Entry 9BNF (electron microscopy, 3.33 A resolution); this record covers chains E and F of the 6 polymer chains in the assembly.

== Chain E ==
Molecule: Collagen alpha-1(XVIII) chain, Processed angiotensin-converting enzyme 2
From: Homo sapiens
UniProt: chimeric construct of P39060, Q9BYF1: residues -41 to 14 from P39060 (COIA1_HUMAN) positions 1442-1497 (UniProt number = residue number + 1483); residues 19-615 from Q9BYF1 positions 19-615 (same numbers)
Chain sequence (683 residues; each row starts with the number of its first residue; numbers below 1 keep their minus sign (Met-67 is residue -67)):
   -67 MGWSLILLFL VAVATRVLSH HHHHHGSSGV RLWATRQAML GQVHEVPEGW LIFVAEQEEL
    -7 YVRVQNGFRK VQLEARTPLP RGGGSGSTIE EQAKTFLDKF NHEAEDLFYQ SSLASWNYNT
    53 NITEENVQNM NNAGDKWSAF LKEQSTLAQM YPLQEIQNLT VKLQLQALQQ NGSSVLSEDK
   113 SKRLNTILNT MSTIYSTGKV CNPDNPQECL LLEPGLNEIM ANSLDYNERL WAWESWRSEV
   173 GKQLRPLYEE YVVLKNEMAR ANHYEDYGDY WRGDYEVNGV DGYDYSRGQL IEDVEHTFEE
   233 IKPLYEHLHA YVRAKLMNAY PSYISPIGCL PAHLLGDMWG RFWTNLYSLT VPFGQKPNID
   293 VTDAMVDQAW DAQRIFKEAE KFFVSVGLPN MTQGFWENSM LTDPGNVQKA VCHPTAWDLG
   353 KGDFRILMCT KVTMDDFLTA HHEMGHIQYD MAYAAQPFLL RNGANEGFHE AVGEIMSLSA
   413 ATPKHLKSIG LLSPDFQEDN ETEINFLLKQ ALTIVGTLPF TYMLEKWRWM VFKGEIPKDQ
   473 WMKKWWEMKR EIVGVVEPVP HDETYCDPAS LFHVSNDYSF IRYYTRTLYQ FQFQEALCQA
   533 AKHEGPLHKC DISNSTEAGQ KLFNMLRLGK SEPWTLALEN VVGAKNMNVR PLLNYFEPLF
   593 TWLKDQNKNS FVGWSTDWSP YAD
Unresolved in the structure: -67 to 18
Cystine bridges: Cys133-Cys141, Cys344-Cys361, Cys530-Cys542
Sequence notes: initiating methionine (-67); expression tag (-66 to -42); linker (15-18)
Swiss-Prot annotation at these positions:
  - region (Interaction with SARS-CoV spike glycoprotein): Asp30 to Tyr41, Met82 to Pro84, Lys353 to Arg357
  - active site: Glu375 (Proton acceptor), His505 (Proton donor)
  - binding site (chloride): Arg169, Trp477, Lys481
  - binding site (substrate): Arg273, His345, Pro346, Tyr515
  - binding site (Zn(2+)): His374, His378, Glu402
  - glycosylation (N-linked (GlcNAc...) asparagine): Asn53, Asn90, Asn103, Asn322, Asn432, Asn546
What the authors report for this chain:
  - mutagenesis - N51C/V343C (55.9 +/- 0.06 degC): increased stability
  - mutagenesis - R273Q, H345F: abolished catalytic activity
  - mutagenesis - R273Q, H345F: unchanged binding to Spike glycoprotein (chain F)
  - mutagenesis - R273Q (Tm change 2.4 degC), H345F (Tm change 1.8 degC): decreased stability

== Chain F ==
Molecule: Spike glycoprotein
From: Severe acute respiratory syndrome coronavirus 2
Notes: fragment: extracellular portion
UniProt: P0DTC2 (SPIKE_SARS2); residues 1-1208 here = UniProt positions 1-1208
Chain sequence (1288 residues; each row starts with the number of its first residue):
     1 MFVFLVLLPL VSSQCVNLTT RTQLPPAYTN SFTRGVYYPD KVFRSSVLHS TQDLFLPFFS
    61 NVTWFHAIHV SGTNGTKRFD NPVLPFNDGV YFASTEKSNI IRGWIFGTTL DSKTQSLLIV
   121 NNATNVVIKV CEFQFCNDPF LGVYYHKNNK SWMESEFRVY SSANNCTFEY VSQPFLMDLE
   181 GKQGNFKNLR EFVFKNIDGY FKIYSKHTPI NLVRDLPQGF SALEPLVDLP IGINITRFQT
   241 LLALHRSYLT PGDSSSGWTA GAAAYYVGYL QPRTFLLKYN ENGTITDAVD CALDPLSETK
   301 CTLKSFTVEK GIYQTSNFRV QPTESIVRFP NITNLCPFGE VFNATRFASV YAWNRKRISN
   361 CVADYSVLYN SASFSTFKCY GVSPTKLNDL CFTNVYADSF VIRGDEVRQI APGQTGKIAD
   421 YNYKLPDDFT GCVIAWNSNN LDSKVGGNYN YLYRLFRKSN LKPFERDIST EIYQAGSTPC
   481 NGVEGFNCYF PLQSYGFQPT NGVGYQPYRV VVLSFELLHA PATVCGPKKS TNLVKNKCVN
   541 FNFNGLTGTG VLTESNKKFL PFQQFGRDIA DTTDAVRDPQ TLEILDITPC SFGGVSVITP
   601 GTNTSNQVAV LYQDVNCTEV PVAIHADQLT PTWRVYSTGS NVFQTRAGCL IGAEHVNNSY
   661 ECDIPIGAGI CASYQTQTNS PGSASSVASQ SIIAYTMSLG AENSVAYSNN SIAIPTNFTI
   721 SVTTEILPVS MTKTSVDCTM YICGDSTECS NLLLQYGSFC TQLNRALTGI AVEQDKNTQE
   781 VFAQVKQIYK TPPIKDFGGF NFSQILPDPS KPSKRSPIED LLFNKVTLAD AGFIKQYGDC
   841 LGDIAARDLI CAQKFNGLTV LPPLLTDEMI AQYTSALLAG TITSGWTFGA GPALQIPFPM
   901 QMAYRFNGIG VTQNVLYENQ KLIANQFNSA IGKIQDSLSS TPSALGKLQD VVNQNAQALN
   961 TLVKQLSSNF GAISSVLNDI LSRLDPPEAE VQIDRLITGR LQSLQTYVTQ QLIRAAEIRA
  1021 SANLAATKMS ECVLGQSKRV DFCGKGYHLM SFPQSAPHGV VFLHVTYVPA QEKNFTTAPA
  1081 ICHDGKAHFP REGVFVSNGT HWFVTQRNFY EPQIITTDNT FVSGNCDVVI GIVNNTVYDP
  1141 LQPELDSFKE ELDKYFKNHT SPDVDLGDIS GINASVVNIQ KEIDRLNEVA KNLNESLIDL
  1201 QELGKYEQGS GYIPEAPRDG QAYVRKDGEW VLLSTFLGRS LEVLFQGPGH HHHHHHHSAW
  1261 SHPQFEKGGG SGGGGSGGSA WSHPQFEK
Unresolved in the structure: 1-26, 70-79, 144-164, 173-185, 246-262, 623-635, 677-688, 828-853, 1145-1288
Cystine bridges: Cys131-Cys166, Cys291-Cys301, Cys336-Cys361, Cys379-Cys432, Cys391-Cys525, Cys480-Cys488, Cys617-Cys649, Cys662-Cys671, Cys738-Cys760, Cys743-Cys749, Cys1032-Cys1043, Cys1082-Cys1126
Glycans and other covalent adducts: N-acetylglucosamine (NAG) linked to Asn61, Asn122, Asn165, Asn234, Asn282, Asn331, Asn343, Asn616, Asn657, Asn709, Asn717, Asn801, Asn1074, Asn1098, Asn1134
Sequence notes: engineered mutation Gly682 (Arg in P0DTC2), Ser683 (Arg in P0DTC2), Ser685 (Arg in P0DTC2), Pro817 (Phe in P0DTC2), Pro892 (Ala in P0DTC2), Pro899 (Ala in P0DTC2), Pro942 (Ala in P0DTC2), Pro986 (Lys in P0DTC2), Pro987 (Val in P0DTC2); expression tag (1209-1288)
Swiss-Prot annotation at these positions:
  - region: Asn280 to Cys301 (Putative superantigen), Arg403 to Asp405 (Integrin-binding motif), Asn448 to Phe456 (Immunodominant HLA epitope recognized by the CD8+), Pro681, Ala684 (Putative superantigen), Ser816 to Tyr837 (Fusion peptide 1), Lys835 to Phe855 (Fusion peptide 2), Asp1163 to Glu1202 (Heptad repeat 2)
  - site: Arg815, Ser816 (Cleavage)
  - glycosylation: Asn17 (N-linked (GlcNAc...) (complex) asparagine), Asn61 (N-linked (GlcNAc...) (hybrid) asparagine), Asn74 (N-linked (GlcNAc...) (complex) asparagine), Asn122 (N-linked (GlcNAc...) (hybrid) asparagine), Asn149 (N-linked (GlcNAc...) (complex) asparagine), Asn165 (N-linked (GlcNAc...) (complex) asparagine), Asn234 (N-linked (GlcNAc...) (high mannose) asparagine), Asn282 (N-linked (GlcNAc...) (complex) asparagine), Thr323 (O-linked (GalNAc) threonine), Ser325 (O-linked (HexNAc...) serine), Asn331 (N-linked (GlcNAc...) (complex) asparagine), Asn343 (N-linked (GlcNAc...) (complex) asparagine), Asn603 (N-linked (GlcNAc...) (hybrid) asparagine), Asn616 (N-linked (GlcNAc...) (complex) asparagine), Asn657 (N-linked (GlcNAc...) (complex) asparagine), Thr676 (O-linked (GlcNAc...) threonine), Thr678 (O-linked (GlcNAc...) threonine), Asn709 (N-linked (GlcNAc...) (high mannose) asparagine), Asn717 (N-linked (GlcNAc...) (hybrid) asparagine), Asn801 (N-linked (GlcNAc...) (hybrid) asparagine) and 6 more in UniProt
  - natural variant: Leu5 (L5F: In strain: Iota/B.1.526), Ser13 (S13I: In strain: Epsilon/B.1.427/B.1.429), Leu18 (L18F: In strain: Beta/B.1.351, Gamma/P.1 and 1 more), Thr19 (T19I: In strain: Omicron/BQ.1.1, Omicron/XBB.1.5 and 1 more; T19R: In strain: Delta/B.1.617.2, Omicron/BA.2 and 4 more), Thr20 (T20N: In strain: Gamma/P.1), Leu24 to Ala27 (sequence variant, change not given here; In strain: Omicron/BA.2, Omicron/BA.2.12.1 and 6 more), Pro26 (P26S: In strain: Gamma/P.1), Gln52 (Q52H: In strain: Omicron/EG.5.1), Ala67 (A67V: In strain: Eta/B.1.525, Omicron/BA.1), His69 to Val70 (deletion: In strain: Alpha/B.1.1.7, Eta/B.1.525 and 5 more), Gly75 (G75V: In strain: Lambda/C.37), Thr76 (T76I: In strain: Lambda/C.37), 82 further natural variant entries in UniProt
  - mutagenesis: His69 to Val70 (Increased incorporation of cleaved spike into virions), Asn121 (N121Q: Partial loss of biliverdin affinity), Arg190 (R190K: Partial loss of biliverdin affinity), Asn234 (N234Q: Increased resistance to neutralizing antibodies), Asn331 (N331Q: Reduced viral infectivity), Asn343 (N343Q: Reduced viral infectivity), Leu452 (L452R: Increased resistance to neutralizing antibodies. Decreases HLA binding to NF9 epitope. Increased binding affinity to human ACE2), Tyr453 (Y453F: Decreased HLA binding to NF9 epitope. Increased binding affinity to human ACE2), Ala475 (A475V: Increased resistance to neutralizing antibodies), Val483 (V483A: Increased resistance to neutralizing antibodies), Glu484 (E484D: Increased replication in human TMEM106B overexpressing cells), Phe490 (F490L: Increased resistance to neutralizing antibodies and human covalescent sera neutralization), 12 further mutagenesis entries in UniProt

== How chain E and chain F interact ==
Pairs across the interface (37; chain E residue first):
  Gln24(E) - Gln474(F)  hydrogen bond
  Gln24(E) - Gly476(F)
  Gln24(E) - Ser477(F)  hydrogen bond (side chain-backbone)
  Gln24(E) - Pro479(F)
  Thr27(E) - Tyr473(F)
  Thr27(E) - Gln474(F)
  Phe28(E) - Ala475(F)
  Phe28(E) - Gly476(F)
  Asp30(E) - Lys417(F)  salt bridge
  Lys31(E) - Leu455(F)
  Lys31(E) - Phe456(F)
  Lys31(E) - Ala475(F)
  Lys31(E) - Tyr489(F)
  Lys31(E) - Phe490(F)
  His34(E) - Leu455(F)
  His34(E) - Gln493(F)
  Glu35(E) - Tyr489(F)
  Tyr41(E) - Gln498(F)
  Tyr41(E) - Thr500(F)  hydrogen bond (side chain-backbone)
  Tyr41(E) - Tyr505(F)  hydrophobic
  Gln42(E) - Gln498(F)  hydrogen bond
  Leu45(E) - Gln498(F)
  Leu45(E) - Thr500(F)
  Leu79(E) - Phe486(F)  hydrophobic
  Leu79(E) - Tyr489(F)
  Met82(E) - Ser477(F)
  Tyr83(E) - Gln474(F)
  Tyr83(E) - Gly476(F)  hydrogen bond (side chain-backbone)
  Tyr83(E) - Ser477(F)
  Thr324(E) - Val503(F)
  Asn330(E) - Thr500(F)
  Lys353(E) - Arg403(F)
  Lys353(E) - Gly502(F)  hydrogen bond (backbone-backbone)
  Lys353(E) - Tyr505(F)
  Gly354(E) - Gly502(F)
  Asp355(E) - Thr500(F)
  Arg357(E) - Thr500(F)  hydrogen bond
Other interface residues (no listed pair), chain E (20 interface residues in all): Asp38
Other interface residues (no listed pair), chain F (23 interface residues in all): Tyr449, Tyr453, Gly496, Asn501

== In short ==
Chain E and chain F form an interface of 20 and 23 residues respectively; the contacts include 7 hydrogen
bonds and 1 salt bridge. Polar pairs include Asp30(E)-Lys417(F), Gln24(E)-Gln474(F) and Gln24(E)-Ser477(F).
From the paper: R273Q and H345F of chain E abolish catalytic activity; R273Q and H345F of chain E reduce
stability.
Chain E is Collagen alpha-1(XVIII) chain, Processed angiotensin-converting enzyme 2 (Homo sapiens) and chain F
is Spike glycoprotein (Severe acute respiratory syndrome coronavirus 2); the structure, SARS-CoV-2 spike
HexaPro protein in complex with T5A trimeric antagonist, was determined by electron microscopy, deposited
together with 9BNB, 9BNC, 9BND, 9BNE and 9BNG.
